Entry 8F87 (X-ray diffraction, 2.60 A resolution); this record covers chains A and B.

Chain A:
Name: GP1
Organism: Ebola virus - Mayinga, Zaire, 1976
Notes: fragment: EbzaA.19907.a.HE11 proteolyzed N-terminal domain
UniProt: Q05320 (VGP_EBOZM); the author numbering skips numbers that UniProt does not, so the offset changes along the chain: 32-292 = UniProt 32-292; 332-357 = UniProt 293-318
Sequence (291 residues; each row starts with the number of its first residue; note: 39 numbers in that range are skipped by the numbering (no residue carries them; nothing is unmodelled there); X marks 6 residues of unknown identity (built as UNK)):
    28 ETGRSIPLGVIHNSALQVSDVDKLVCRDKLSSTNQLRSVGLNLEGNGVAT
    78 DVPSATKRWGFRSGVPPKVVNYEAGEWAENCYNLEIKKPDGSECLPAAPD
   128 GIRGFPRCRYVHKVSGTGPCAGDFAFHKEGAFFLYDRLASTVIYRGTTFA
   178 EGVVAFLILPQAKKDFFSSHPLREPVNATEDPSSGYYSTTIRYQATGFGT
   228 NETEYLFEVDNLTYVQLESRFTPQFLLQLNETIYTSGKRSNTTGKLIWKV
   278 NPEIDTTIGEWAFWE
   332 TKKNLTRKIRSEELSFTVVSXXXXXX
Unresolved in the structure: 28-31, 189-210, 281-286, 332-351
Sequence notes: cloning artifact (28-31); engineered mutation Ala-42 (Thr in Q05320); conflict UNK_352 (Asn313 in Q05320), UNK_353 (Gly314 in Q05320), UNK_354 (Ala315 in Q05320), UNK_355 (Lys316 in Q05320), UNK_356 (Asn317 in Q05320), UNK_357 (Ile318 in Q05320)
Disulfide bonds: Cys-108/Cys-135, Cys-121/Cys-147
Covalent attachments: N-acetylglucosamine (NAG) linked to Asn-228, Asn-238, Asn-257, Asn-268
Residues lining bound ligands: XJ5 ([(4S)-4-amino-3,3-dimethylpiperidin-1-yl][(1S,3R,5R,7S)-3-methyl-5-phenyladamantan-1-yl]methanone): Arg-64, Val-66, Gly-67, Leu-68, Ala-101, Gly-102, Leu-184, Leu-186
UniProt features mapped onto this chain:
  - site (Involved in receptor recognition and/or post-binding events): Leu-57, Leu-63, Arg-64, Phe-88, Lys-95, Ile-170
  - glycosylation (N-linked (GlcNAc...) asparagine): Asn-40, Asn-204, Asn-228, Asn-238, Asn-257, Asn-268, Asn-335

Chain B:
Name: GP2
Organism: Ebola virus - Mayinga, Zaire, 1976
Notes: fragment: EbzaA.19907.a.HE11 proteolyzed C-terminal domain
UniProt: Q05320 (VGP_EBOZM); residues 502-632 here = UniProt positions 502-632
Sequence (168 residues; each row starts with the number of its first residue):
   502 EAIVNAQPKCNPNLHYWTTQDEGAAIGLAWIPYFGPAAEGIYIEGLMHNQ
   552 DGLICGLRQLANETTQALQLFLRATTELRTFSILNRKAIDFLLQRWGGTC
   602 HILGPDCCIEPADWTKNITDKIDQIIHDFVDGSGYIPEAPRDGQAYVRKD
   652 GEWVLLSTFLGTHHHHHH
Unresolved in the structure: 619-669
Sequence notes: engineered mutation Ala-613 (His in Q05320); expression tag (633-669)
Disulfide bonds: Cys-511/Cys-556, Cys-601/Cys-608
Covalent attachments: N-acetylglucosamine (NAG) linked to Asn-563
Residues lining bound ligands: XJ5 ([(4S)-4-amino-3,3-dimethylpiperidin-1-yl][(1S,3R,5R,7S)-3-methyl-5-phenyladamantan-1-yl]methanone): Leu-515, Tyr-517, Thr-519, Gln-521, Ile-544, Met-548, Leu-558
UniProt features mapped onto this chain:
  - region: Gly-524 to Ala-539 (Fusion peptide)
  - glycosylation (N-linked (GlcNAc...) asparagine): Asn-563, Asn-618
  - mutagenesis: Cys-511 (C511G: Induces GP1 secretion. Complete loss of virus capability to enter into host cell), Gly-528 (G528R: Reduced infectivity), Leu-529 (L529A/R: Reduced infectivity), Ile-532 (I532A: Reduced infectivity; I532R: Almost complete loss of infectivity. No effect on transport of GP to the cell surface and incorporation onto virions), Phe-535 (F535A: Reduced infectivity; F535R: Almost complete loss of infectivity. No effect on transport of GP to the cell surface and incorporation onto virions), Gly-536 (G536A: Almost complete loss of infectivity. No effect on transport of GP to the cell surface and incorporation onto virions), Pro-537 (P537R: Almost complete loss of infectivity. No effect on transport of GP to the cell surface and incorporation onto virions), Cys-556 (C556S: Induces GP1 secretion. Complete loss of virus capability to enter into host cell), Asn-563 (N563D: Reduced levels of expression of GP, GP1 and GP2. 20% loss of virus capability to enter into host cell), Cys-601 (C601S: Induces GP1 secretion. Complete loss of virus capability to enter into host cell), Cys-608 (C608G: Induces GP1 secretion. Complete loss of virus capability to enter into host cell), Cys-609 (C609G: Induces GP1 secretion. Complete loss of virus capability to enter into host cell), 2 further mutagenesis entries in UniProt

Chain A / chain B interface:
Contacting residue pairs (109; chain A residue first):
  Ser-32(A) / Ala-568(B)
  Ile-33(A) / Phe-572(B)  hydrophobic
  Ile-33(A) / Lys-588(B)  hydrogen bond (backbone-side chain)
  Pro-34(A) / Ala-568(B)
  Leu-35(A) / Lys-588(B)
  Gly-36(A) / Leu-561(B)
  Ile-38(A) / Leu-554(B)  hydrophobic
  Ser-41(A) / Asp-552(B)
  Leu-43(A) / Ile-504(B)  hydrophobic
  Leu-43(A) / Leu-554(B)
  Leu-43(A) / Gly-557(B)
  Leu-43(A) / Leu-558(B)
  Leu-43(A) / Leu-561(B)  hydrophobic
  Gln-44(A) / Glu-502(B)
  Gln-44(A) / Ile-504(B)
  Val-45(A) / Glu-502(B)  hydrogen bond (backbone-backbone)
  Val-45(A) / Ile-504(B)  hydrophobic
  Val-45(A) / Leu-561(B)  hydrophobic
  Val-48(A) / Gln-595(B)  hydrogen bond (backbone-side chain)
  Lys-50(A) / Gln-595(B)
  Leu-51(A) / Gln-595(B)
  Leu-51(A) / Arg-596(B)
  Leu-51(A) / Asp-607(B)
  Val-52(A) / Arg-596(B)  hydrogen bond (backbone-side chain)
  Cys-53(A) / Arg-596(B)  hydrogen bond (backbone-side chain)
  Cys-53(A) / Cys-609(B)  disulfide
  Asp-55(A) / Arg-596(B)  hydrogen bond (backbone-side chain)
  Leu-57(A) / Phe-592(B)  hydrophobic
  Leu-63(A) / Leu-585(B)
  Leu-63(A) / Ala-589(B)  hydrophobic
  Arg-64(A) / Thr-519(B)
  Arg-64(A) / Leu-585(B)
  Ser-65(A) / Leu-585(B)
  Val-66(A) / Leu-558(B)  hydrophobic
  Leu-68(A) / Leu-558(B)
  Leu-68(A) / Arg-559(B)
  Leu-68(A) / Ala-562(B)  hydrophobic
  Gly-72(A) / Lys-510(B)
  Gly-72(A) / Cys-511(B)
  Gly-72(A) / Asn-512(B)  hydrogen bond (backbone-backbone)
  Gly-72(A) / Arg-559(B)
  Asn-73(A) / Gln-508(B)
  Asn-73(A) / Pro-509(B)
  Asn-73(A) / Lys-510(B)  hydrogen bond (backbone-backbone)
  Asn-73(A) / Arg-559(B)
  Gly-74(A) / Lys-510(B)
  Lys-95(A) / Leu-573(B)  hydrogen bond (side chain-backbone)
  Lys-95(A) / Arg-574(B)
  Lys-95(A) / Thr-576(B)  hydrogen bond (side chain-backbone)
  Lys-95(A) / Glu-578(B)
  Val-96(A) / Leu-579(B)  hydrogen bond (backbone-backbone)
  Val-96(A) / Arg-580(B)
  Val-96(A) / Thr-581(B)  hydrogen bond (backbone-backbone)
  Val-97(A) / Thr-581(B)
  Val-97(A) / Ile-584(B)  hydrophobic
  Asn-98(A) / Thr-581(B)  hydrogen bond (backbone-backbone)
  Asn-98(A) / Phe-582(B)
  Tyr-99(A) / Trp-518(B)  hydrophobic
  Glu-100(A) / Thr-519(B)  hydrogen bond (backbone-side chain)
  Ala-101(A) / Trp-518(B)
  Ala-101(A) / Thr-519(B)
  Gly-102(A) / Tyr-517(B)
  Gly-102(A) / Trp-518(B)  hydrogen bond (backbone-backbone)
  Glu-103(A) / Asn-514(B)
  Glu-103(A) / Leu-515(B)
  Glu-103(A) / His-516(B)
  Glu-103(A) / Trp-518(B)  hydrogen bond (backbone-side chain)
  Glu-103(A) / Arg-559(B)  salt bridge
  Trp-104(A) / His-516(B)  hydrogen bond (backbone-backbone)
  Trp-104(A) / Tyr-517(B)  hydrogen bond (side chain-backbone)
  Trp-104(A) / Trp-518(B)
  Trp-104(A) / Glu-545(B)
  Pro-126(A) / Arg-580(B)
  Asp-127(A) / Arg-580(B)  hydrogen bond (backbone-side chain)
  Phe-132(A) / Trp-518(B)
  Pro-133(A) / Trp-518(B)
  Pro-133(A) / Tyr-543(B)
  Arg-134(A) / Trp-518(B)
  Arg-134(A) / Tyr-543(B)
  Gly-157(A) / Thr-566(B)
  Gly-157(A) / Gln-570(B)  hydrogen bond (backbone-side chain)
  Ala-158(A) / Gln-570(B)
  Phe-159(A) / Leu-569(B)  hydrophobic
  Phe-159(A) / Gln-570(B)
  Phe-159(A) / Leu-573(B)  hydrophobic
  Asp-163(A) / Tyr-543(B)  hydrogen bond
  Arg-164(A) / Trp-518(B)
  Arg-164(A) / Ile-542(B)
  Arg-164(A) / Tyr-543(B)
  Leu-165(A) / Phe-582(B)  hydrophobic
  Thr-168(A) / Gln-570(B)
  Val-180(A) / Ala-562(B)  hydrophobic
  Val-180(A) / Asn-563(B)
  Val-180(A) / Thr-566(B)
  Val-181(A) / Ala-562(B)
  Val-181(A) / Thr-565(B)
  Val-181(A) / Leu-569(B)  hydrophobic
  Ala-182(A) / Leu-561(B)  hydrophobic
  Ala-182(A) / Ala-562(B)  hydrophobic
  Phe-183(A) / Ile-584(B)  hydrophobic
  Phe-183(A) / Leu-585(B)  hydrophobic
  Leu-184(A) / Leu-558(B)  hydrophobic
  Ser-211(A) / Glu-545(B)
  Ala-289(A) / Lys-510(B)
  Trp-291(A) / Lys-510(B)
  Trp-291(A) / Cys-511(B)
  Trp-291(A) / Asn-512(B)
  Trp-291(A) / Pro-513(B)
  Glu-292(A) / Lys-510(B)  salt bridge
Other interface residues (no listed pair), chain A (63 interface residues in all): Ala-42, Thr-60, Asn-69, Gly-128, Ile-129, Arg-130, Phe-290
Other interface residues (no listed pair), chain B (54 interface residues in all): Thr-520, Ala-539, Glu-540, Glu-564, Asn-586, Cys-608
Inter-chain disulfides: Cys-53(A)/Cys-609(B)

Summary:
63 residues of chain A and 54 residues of chain B are in contact; the contacts include 1 disulfide bond, 21
hydrogen bonds and 2 salt bridges. Polar pairs include Glu-103(A)/Arg-559(B), Glu-292(A)/Lys-510(B) and
Ile-33(A)/Lys-588(B). Compound XJ5 is bound between chain A and chain B.
Chain A is GP1 and chain B is GP2, both from Ebola virus - Mayinga, Zaire, 1976; the structure, Crystal
structure of Ebola Zaire envelope glycoprotein GP in complex with compound ARN75092, was determined by X-ray
diffraction.
